2IAN - chains C and D of the 5 polymer chains in the assembly; structure by X-ray diffraction, 2.80 A resolution.

Chain C:
Molecule: 15-mer peptide from Triosephosphate isomerase
Organism: Homo sapiens
Notes: EC 5.3.1.1; fragment: residues 23-37 (22-36)
Reference sequence: P60174 (TPIS_HUMAN); residues 23-37 here correspond to UniProt positions 22-36 (UniProt number = residue number - 1)
Chain sequence (15 residues; row label = number of the first residue in the row):
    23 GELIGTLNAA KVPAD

Chain D:
Molecule: CD4+ T cell receptor E8 alpha chain
Organism: Homo sapiens
Notes: engineered mutation(s): T156C
Reference sequence: P01848 (TCA_HUMAN); residues 108-202 here correspond to UniProt positions 1-95 (UniProt number = residue number - 107)
Chain sequence (202 residues; each row starts with the number of its first residue):
     1 IQVEQSPPDL ILQEGANSTL RCNFSDSVNN LQWFHQNPWG QLINLFYIPS GTKQNGRLSA
    61 TTVATERYSL LYISSSQTTD SGVYFCAALI QGAQKLVFGQ GTRLTINPNI QNPDPAVYQL
   121 RDSKSSDKSV CLFTDFDSQT NVSQSKDSDV YITDKCVLDM RSMDFKSNSA VAWSNKSDFA
   181 CANAFNNSII PEDTFFPSPE SS
Disordered / not traced: 199-202
Disulfide bonds: Cys22-Cys86, Cys131-Cys181

Interface between chain C and chain D:
Contacting residue pairs (7):
  Glu24(C) with Asp26(D); Ser27(D), hydrogen bond
  Leu25(C) with Ser27(D); Ile90(D), hydrophobic; Gln91(D)
  Gly27(C) with Gln91(D)
  Thr28(C) with Gly92(D)
Interface residues without a listed pair, chain C (6 interface residues in all): Ile26, Asn30
Interface residues without a listed pair, chain D (6 interface residues in all): Gln94

Overview:
Chain C and chain D each contribute 6 residues to their interface, with 1 hydrogen bond. Its one
hydrogen-bonded contact is Glu24(C)-Ser27(D).
Chain C is a 15-mer peptide from Triosephosphate isomerase and chain D is CD4+ T cell receptor E8 alpha chain,
both from Homo sapiens; the structure, Structural basis for recognition of mutant self by a tumor-specific,
MHC class II-restricted TCR, was determined by X-ray diffraction, deposited together with 2IAL and 2IAM.
